8HH7 - chains C and D of the 7 polymer chains in the assembly; structure by electron microscopy, 2.50 A resolution.

[Chain C]
Name: ATP synthase subunit alpha
From: Bacillus sp. PS3
Notes: EC 7.1.2.2
UniProtKB: A0A0M3VGF9 (A0A0M3VGF9_BACP3); residues 2-502 here = UniProt positions 2-502
Amino-acid sequence (501 residues; numbered 2 to 502; the number before each row is that of its first residue):
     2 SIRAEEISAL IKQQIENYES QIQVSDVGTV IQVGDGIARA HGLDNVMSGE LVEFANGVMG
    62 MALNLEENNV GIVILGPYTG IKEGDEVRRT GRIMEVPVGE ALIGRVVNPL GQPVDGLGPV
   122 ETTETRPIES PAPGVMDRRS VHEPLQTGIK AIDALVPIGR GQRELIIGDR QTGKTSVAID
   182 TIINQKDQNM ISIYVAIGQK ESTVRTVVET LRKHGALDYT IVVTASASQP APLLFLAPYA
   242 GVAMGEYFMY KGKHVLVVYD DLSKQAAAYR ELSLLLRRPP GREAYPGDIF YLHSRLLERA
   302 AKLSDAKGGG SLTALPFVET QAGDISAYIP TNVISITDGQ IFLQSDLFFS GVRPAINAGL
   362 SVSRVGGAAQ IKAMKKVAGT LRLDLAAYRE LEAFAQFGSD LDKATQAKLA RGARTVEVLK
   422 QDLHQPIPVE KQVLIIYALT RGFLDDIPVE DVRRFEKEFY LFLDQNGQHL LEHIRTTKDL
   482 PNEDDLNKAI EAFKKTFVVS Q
Disordered / not traced: 2-23, 502
Differences from the reference sequence: conflict Pro132 (Arg in A0A0M3VGF9), Ser193 (Cys in A0A0M3VGF9), Phe463 (Trp in A0A0M3VGF9)
Ion coordination: Mg2+: Thr176 (together with ATP)
Ligand contacts:
  - ADP (adenosine-5'-diphosphate): Val363, Ser364, Arg365
  - ATP (adenosine-5'-triphosphate): Asp170, Arg171, Gln172, Thr173, Gly174, Lys175, Thr176, Ser177, Phe349, Arg354, Pro355, Gln422, Asp423, Leu424

[Chain D]
Name: ATP synthase subunit beta
From: Bacillus sp. PS3
Notes: EC 7.1.2.2
UniProtKB: A0A0M4U1P9 (A0A0M4U1P9_BACP3); residues 1-473 here = UniProt positions 1-473
Amino-acid sequence (484 residues; row label = number of the first residue in the row; numbers below 1 keep their minus sign (Met-10 is residue -10)):
   -10 MHHHHHHHHH HMTRGRVIQV MGPVVDVKFE NGHLPAIYNA LKIQHKARNE NEVDIDLTLE
    50 VALHLGDDTV RTIAMASTDG LIRGMEVIDT GAPISVPVGE VTLGRVFNVL GEPIDLEGDI
   110 PADARRDPIH RPAPKFEELA TEVEILETGI KVVDLLAPYI KGGKIGLFGG AGVGKTVLIQ
   170 ELIHNIAQEH GGISVFAGVG ERTREGNDLY HEMKDSGVIS KTAMVFGQMN EPPGARMRVA
   230 LTGLTMAEYF RDEQGQDVLL FIDNIFRFTQ AGSEVSALLG RMPSAVGYQP TLATEMGQLQ
   290 ERITSTAKGS ITSIQAIYVP ADDYTDPAPA TTFSHLDATT NLERKLAEMG IYPAVDPLAS
   350 TSRALAPEIV GEEHYQVARK VQQTLQRYKE LQDIIAILGM DELSDEDKLV VHRARRIQFF
   410 LSQNFHVAEQ FTGQPGSYVP VKETVRGFKE ILEGKYDHLP EDAFRLVGRI EEVVEKAKAM
   470 GVEV
Disordered / not traced: -10 to 0, 472-473
Differences from the reference sequence: initiating methionine (-10); expression tag (-9 to 0)
Ion coordination: Mg2+: Thr165 (together with ADP)
Ligand contacts:
  - ADP (adenosine-5'-diphosphate): Gly159, Ala160, Gly161, Val162, Gly163, Lys164, Thr165, Val166, Tyr341, Pro342, Phe414, Ala417, Phe420, Thr421
  - ATP (adenosine-5'-triphosphate): Ser351, Arg352, Tyr364

[Interface between chain C and chain D]
Pairs across the interface (89):
  Gly43(C) with Arg72(D)
  Leu44(C) with Arg72(D), hydrogen bond (backbone-side chain)
  Asn46(C) with Ile71(D)
  Val47(C) with Ile71(D); Arg72(D)
  Met48(C) with Asn40(D); Val42(D), hydrophobic; Gly69(D); Leu70(D)
  Ser49(C) with Thr67(D); Asp68(D); Gly69(D), hydrogen bond (backbone-backbone); Leu70(D), hydrogen bond (backbone-backbone)
  Asn65(C) with Met10(D)
  Leu66(C) with Gln8(D); Val9(D), hydrogen bond (backbone-backbone); Leu70(D)
  Glu67(C) with Gln8(D); Met10(D); Arg72(D), hydrogen bond (backbone-side chain)
  Glu68(C) with Ile7(D); Gln8(D); Arg72(D)
  Val71(C) with Arg72(D)
  Arg90(C) with Asn40(D), hydrogen bond (side chain-backbone)
  Gly92(C) with Asn40(D)
  Glu130(C) with Asp68(D)
  Gly135(C) with Thr192(D)
  Val136(C) with Thr192(D); Asn196(D), hydrogen bond (backbone-side chain)
  Met137(C) with Val95(D), hydrophobic; Ile103(D); Asp104(D); Tyr199(D), hydrophobic
  Arg139(C) with Thr192(D); Asn196(D), hydrogen bond (backbone-side chain)
  Ser141(C) with Asp197(D), hydrogen bond
  Arg164(C) with Arg191(D)
  Pro280(C) with Ala266(D), hydrophobic
  Arg283(C) with Val275(D); Asp315(D), salt bridge
  Gly288(C) with Glu263(D)
  Asp289(C) with Glu263(D)
  Phe291(C) with Arg256(D); Gln259(D)
  Tyr292(C) with Asn219(D); Glu220(D); Arg225(D); Glu263(D)
  Ser295(C) with Met218(D), hydrogen bond (side chain-backbone)
  Glu299(C) with Thr192(D), hydrogen bond; Met218(D); Asn219(D)
  Ser327(C) with Ala310(D)
  Thr332(C) with Tyr307(D); Ala310(D)
  Ile335(C) with Ala160(D), hydrophobic; Arg191(D)
  Ser336(C) with Arg191(D), hydrogen bond (backbone-side chain); Met218(D); Arg256(D), hydrogen bond
  Ile337(C) with Arg191(D), hydrogen bond (backbone-side chain)
  Thr338(C) with Arg191(D), hydrogen bond (backbone-side chain)
  Asp339(C) with Arg191(D), salt bridge; Arg193(D), salt bridge
  Gly360(C) with Glu337(D)
  Leu361(C) with Glu337(D)
  Ser364(C) with Phe420(D)
  Arg365(C) with Gly161(D); Arg191(D); Arg193(D); Phe420(D)
  Gly367(C) with Gln419(D)
  Gly368(C) with Gln419(D)
  Gly380(C) with Phe420(D)
  Thr381(C) with Thr421(D)
  Arg383(C) with Tyr341(D), hydrogen bond
  Leu384(C) with Tyr341(D), hydrophobic
  Ala387(C) with Glu337(D)
  Ala388(C) with Arg454(D)
  Glu391(C) with Met338(D); Arg404(D), salt bridge
  Phe395(C) with Arg404(D)
  Phe398(C) with Ile384(D), hydrophobic; Ala385(D), hydrophobic; Gly388(D); Met389(D), hydrogen bond (backbone-backbone)
  Ser400(C) with Asp390(D), hydrogen bond
  Lys409(C) with Asp451(D), salt bridge
Also at the interface, not in a pair above, chain C (66 interface residues in all): Asp45, Leu64, Asn69, Asn70, Thr91, Arg93, Ile94, Ala133, Pro134, Arg140, Val366, Leu392, Gly399, Ala405
Also at the interface, not in a pair above, chain D (62 interface residues in all): Arg37, Glu39, Gly195, Phe215, Pro221, Tyr277, Gly339, Tyr377, Val400, Phe408, Pro449, Glu450, Leu455

[Overview]
Chain C and chain D form an interface of 66 and 62 residues respectively, with 18 hydrogen bonds and 5 salt
bridges. Polar contacts include Arg283(C)-Asp315(D), Asp339(C)-Arg191(D) and Asp339(C)-Arg193(D). ADP is bound
between chain C and chain D. Ligands of chain C: ATP.
Chain C is ATP synthase subunit alpha and chain D is ATP synthase subunit beta, both from Bacillus sp. PS3;
the structure, F1 domain of FoF1-ATPase from Bacillus PS3, 81 degrees, lowATP, was determined by electron
microscopy, deposited together with 8HH1, 8HH2, 8HH3, 8HH4, 8HH5, 8HH6 and 5 further entries.
